4P2Q - chains D and E of the 5 polymer chains in the assembly; structure by X-ray diffraction, 3.30 A resolution.

== Chain D ==
Protein: 5cc7 T-cell receptor alpha chain
Organism: Mus musculus
Chain sequence (205 residues; each row starts with the number of its first residue; numbers below 1 keep their minus sign (Met-2 is residue -2)):
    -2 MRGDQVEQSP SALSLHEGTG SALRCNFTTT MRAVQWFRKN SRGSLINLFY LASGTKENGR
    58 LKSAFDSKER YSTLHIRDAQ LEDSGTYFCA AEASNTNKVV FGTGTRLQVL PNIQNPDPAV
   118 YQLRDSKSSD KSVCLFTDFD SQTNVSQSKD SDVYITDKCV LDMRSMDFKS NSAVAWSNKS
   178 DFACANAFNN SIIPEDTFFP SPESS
Disordered / not traced: -2 to -1, 124-126, 199-202
Cystine bridges: Cys22-Cys86, Cys131-Cys181

== Chain E ==
Protein: 5cc7 T-cell receptor beta chain
Organism: Mus musculus
Chain sequence (266 residues; row label = number of the first residue in the row; numbers below 1 keep their minus sign (Met-21 is residue -21)):
   -21 MADGLAYFRS SFKGGGGGSG GSGGKVIQTP RYLVKGQGQK AKMRCIPEKG HPVVFWYQQN
    39 KNNEFKFLIN FQNQEVLQQI DMTEKRFSAE CPSNSPCSLE IQSSEAGDSA LYLCASSLNN
    99 ANSDYTFGSG TRLLVIEDLK NVFPPEVAVF EPSEAEISHT QKATLVCLAT GFYPDHVELS
   159 WWVNGKEVHS GVCTDPQPLK EQPALNDSRY ALSSRLRVSA TFWQNPRNHF RCQVQFYGLS
   219 ENDEWTQDRA KPVTQIVSAE AWGRAD
Disordered / not traced: -21 to -1
Cystine bridges: Cys23-Cys92, Cys69-Cys75, Cys145-Cys210

== Interface between chain D and chain E ==
Cross-chain cystine bridges: Cys156(D)-Cys171(E)
Contacting residue pairs - 81 pairs, chain D then chain E:
  Gln2(D) - Glu42(E)
  Gln32(D) - Ser101(E)  hydrogen bond
  Gln32(D) - Asp102(E)  hydrogen bond (side chain-backbone)
  Gln32(D) - Tyr103(E)  hydrogen bond (side chain-backbone)
  Phe34(D) - Phe105(E)  hydrophobic
  Lys36(D) - Gln37(E)  hydrogen bond
  Arg39(D) - Arg9(E)  hydrogen bond (backbone-side chain)
  Arg39(D) - Val155(E)
  Arg39(D) - Glu156(E)
  Arg39(D) - Leu157(E)
  Arg39(D) - Thr172(E)
  Arg39(D) - Leu190(E)
  Ser41(D) - Ser107(E)  hydrogen bond
  Leu42(D) - Leu91(E)  hydrophobic
  Leu42(D) - Phe105(E)  hydrophobic
  Asn44(D) - Tyr103(E)
  Tyr47(D) - Ser101(E)
  Tyr47(D) - Asp102(E)
  Phe85(D) - Gln37(E)
  Phe85(D) - Asn41(E)
  Glu89(D) - Asn100(E)
  Val96(D) - Tyr103(E)
  Phe98(D) - Tyr35(E)  hydrophobic
  Phe98(D) - Phe43(E)  hydrophobic
  Phe98(D) - Phe105(E)  hydrophobic
  Asp114(D) - His137(E)  salt bridge
  Tyr118(D) - Ser131(E)
  Tyr118(D) - Ala133(E)  hydrophobic
  Tyr118(D) - Glu134(E)
  Tyr118(D) - His137(E)
  Tyr118(D) - Thr138(E)
  Gln119(D) - Ser131(E)
  Leu120(D) - Phe128(E)
  Leu120(D) - Glu129(E)
  Leu120(D) - Ser131(E)
  Leu120(D) - Thr142(E)
  Arg121(D) - Phe128(E)
  Arg121(D) - Glu129(E)  hydrogen bond (backbone-backbone)
  Asp122(D) - Val127(E)
  Asp122(D) - Phe128(E)
  Ser123(D) - Val127(E)  hydrogen bond (backbone-backbone)
  Ser123(D) - Glu129(E)
  Ser123(D) - Glu238(E)  hydrogen bond (side chain-backbone)
  Ser123(D) - Ala239(E)
  Lys128(D) - Phe128(E)
  Ser129(D) - Phe128(E)
  Val130(D) - Phe128(E)  hydrophobic
  Val130(D) - Leu146(E)  hydrophobic
  Leu132(D) - Thr142(E)
  Asp135(D) - Thr138(E)
  Asp135(D) - Arg195(E)  salt bridge
  Tyr151(D) - Glu179(E)  hydrogen bond (side chain-backbone)
  Thr153(D) - Asp173(E)
  Thr153(D) - Leu177(E)
  Thr153(D) - Ser191(E)
  Thr153(D) - Arg193(E)  hydrogen bond
  Cys156(D) - Cys171(E)  disulfide
  Cys156(D) - Thr172(E)  hydrogen bond (side chain-backbone)
  Val157(D) - Cys171(E)
  Leu158(D) - Gly169(E)
  Leu158(D) - Val170(E)
  Leu158(D) - Cys171(E)  hydrophobic
  Leu158(D) - Arg195(E)
  Asp159(D) - Ser168(E)  hydrogen bond (backbone-side chain)
  Asp159(D) - Gly169(E)  hydrogen bond (backbone-backbone)
  Met160(D) - Ser168(E)
  Met160(D) - Arg195(E)
  Met160(D) - Val196(E)  hydrophobic
  Met160(D) - Ser197(E)
  Arg161(D) - His167(E)
  Arg161(D) - Ser168(E)  hydrogen bond (backbone-side chain)
  Met163(D) - Lys140(E)
  Phe165(D) - Lys140(E)
  Phe165(D) - Arg195(E)
  Ser167(D) - Arg195(E)  hydrogen bond
  Ser169(D) - Arg193(E)
  Val171(D) - Arg193(E)
  Trp173(D) - Leu146(E)  hydrophobic
  Trp173(D) - Ala189(E)  hydrophobic
  Phe195(D) - His137(E)
  Pro197(D) - Ala133(E)  hydrophobic
Also at the interface, not in a pair above, chain D (50 interface residues in all): Gly40, Thr83, Ala87, Thr100, Thr134, Ile152, Asp154, Ser162, Ala170
Also at the interface, not in a pair above, chain E (50 interface residues in all): Tyr10, Gly106, Pro130, Val144, Thr148

== Overview ==
Chain D and chain E each contribute 50 residues to their interface, with 1 disulfide bond, 16 hydrogen bonds
and 2 salt bridges. Polar pairs include Asp114(D)-His137(E), Asp135(D)-Arg195(E) and Gln32(D)-Ser101(E).
Chain D is 5cc7 T-cell receptor alpha chain and chain E is 5cc7 T-cell receptor beta chain, both from Mus
musculus; the structure, Crystal structure of the 5cc7 TCR in complex with 5c2/I-Ek, was determined by X-ray
diffraction together with 4P2O and 4P2R from the same study.
